3UN8 - chains L and V of the 28 polymer chains in the assembly; structure by X-ray diffraction, 2.70 A resolution.

[Chain L]
Molecule: Proteasome component C5
Organism: Saccharomyces cerevisiae
Notes: EC 3.4.25.1
UniProtKB: P23724 (PSB1_YEAST); residues 1-222 here correspond to UniProt positions 20-241 (UniProt number = residue number + 19)
Sequence (222 residues; row label = number of the first residue in the row):
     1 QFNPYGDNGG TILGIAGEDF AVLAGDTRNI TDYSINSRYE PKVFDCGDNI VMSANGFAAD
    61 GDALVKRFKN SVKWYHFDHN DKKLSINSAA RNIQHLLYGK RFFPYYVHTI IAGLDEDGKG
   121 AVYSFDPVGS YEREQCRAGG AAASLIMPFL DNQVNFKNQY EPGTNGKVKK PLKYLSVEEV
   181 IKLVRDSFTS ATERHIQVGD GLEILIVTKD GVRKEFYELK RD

[Chain V]
Molecule: Proteasome component PUP1
Organism: Saccharomyces cerevisiae
Notes: EC 3.4.25.1
UniProtKB: P25043 (PSB7_YEAST); residues 1-232 here correspond to UniProt positions 30-261 (UniProt number = residue number + 29)
Sequence (232 residues; numbered 1 to 232; the number before each row is that of its first residue):
     1 TTIVGVKFNN GVVIAADTRS TQGPIVADKN CAKLHRISPK IWCAGAGTAA DTEAVTQLIG
    61 SNIELHSLYT SREPRVVSAL QMLKQHLFKY QGHIGAYLIV AGVDPTGSHL FSIHAHGSTD
   121 VGYYLSLGSG SLAAMAVLES HWKQDLTKEE AIKLASDAIQ AGIWNDLGSG SNVDVCVMEI
   181 GKDAEYLRNY LTPNVREEKQ KSYKFPRGTT AVLKESIVNI CDIQEEQVDI TA
Not modelled in the structure: 223-232
Swiss-Prot annotation at these positions:
  - active site: Thr-1 (Nucleophile)

[Interface between chain L and chain V]
Contacting residue pairs - 59 pairs, chain L then chain V:
  Arg-28(L) / Leu-167(V)
  Ile-30(L) / Leu-167(V)  hydrophobic
  Asp-32(L) / Leu-167(V)
  Tyr-33(L) / Asn-165(V)
  Tyr-33(L) / Asp-166(V)
  Tyr-33(L) / Leu-167(V)  hydrogen bond (backbone-backbone)
  Tyr-33(L) / Gly-168(V)
  Ile-35(L) / Trp-164(V)
  Ile-35(L) / Leu-167(V)  hydrophobic
  Arg-38(L) / Trp-164(V)  hydrogen bond (side chain-backbone)
  Arg-38(L) / Asn-165(V)
  Phe-149(L) / Tyr-203(V)
  Asn-152(L) / Phe-205(V)
  Gln-153(L) / Tyr-203(V)
  Gln-153(L) / Phe-205(V)
  Asn-158(L) / Thr-209(V)
  Gln-159(L) / Phe-205(V)
  Gln-159(L) / Thr-209(V)
  Tyr-160(L) / Thr-209(V)  hydrogen bond (backbone-backbone)
  Glu-161(L) / Gly-208(V)
  Pro-162(L) / Arg-207(V)
  Pro-162(L) / Gly-208(V)
  Gly-166(L) / Ala-211(V)
  Glu-179(L) / Lys-201(V)
  Lys-182(L) / Gln-200(V)
  Leu-183(L) / Tyr-203(V)
  Arg-185(L) / Glu-197(V)  salt bridge
  Arg-185(L) / Gln-200(V)  hydrogen bond
  Asp-186(L) / Lys-199(V)
  Asp-186(L) / Gln-200(V)  hydrogen bond (side chain-backbone)
  Asp-186(L) / Lys-201(V)  hydrogen bond (side chain-backbone)
  Asp-186(L) / Tyr-203(V)  hydrogen bond
  Thr-189(L) / Arg-196(V)
  Thr-189(L) / Glu-197(V)
  Ser-190(L) / Arg-196(V)  hydrogen bond
  Glu-193(L) / Val-26(V)
  Glu-193(L) / Lys-29(V)  salt bridge
  Glu-193(L) / Arg-196(V)
  Arg-194(L) / Pro-24(V)
  Arg-194(L) / Ile-25(V)
  Arg-194(L) / Val-26(V)  hydrogen bond (backbone-backbone)
  Arg-194(L) / Ala-27(V)  hydrogen bond (side chain-backbone)
  Arg-194(L) / Lys-29(V)
  His-195(L) / Pro-24(V)
  Ile-196(L) / Arg-19(V)
  Ile-196(L) / Thr-21(V)
  Ile-196(L) / Pro-24(V)  hydrogen bond (backbone-backbone)
  Ile-196(L) / Val-26(V)  hydrophobic
  Ile-196(L) / Leu-167(V)
  Glu-218(L) / Glu-197(V)
  Lys-220(L) / Asn-194(V)  hydrogen bond (side chain-backbone)
  Arg-221(L) / Trp-164(V)
  Asp-222(L) / Arg-19(V)  salt bridge
  Asp-222(L) / Ile-163(V)
  Asp-222(L) / Trp-164(V)
  Asp-222(L) / Ser-169(V)
  Asp-222(L) / Gly-170(V)
  Asp-222(L) / Ser-171(V)  hydrogen bond (side chain-backbone)
  Asp-222(L) / Asn-194(V)
Interface residues without a listed pair, chain L (33 interface residues in all): Ser-34, Gly-163, Asn-165
Interface residues without a listed pair, chain V (33 interface residues in all): Gly-23, Asp-28, Val-195, Pro-206, Val-212

[Summary]
Chain L and chain V each contribute 33 residues to their interface, with 13 hydrogen bonds and 3 salt bridges.
Among the polar pairs are Arg-185(L)/Glu-197(V), Glu-193(L)/Lys-29(V) and Asp-222(L)/Arg-19(V). Curated
annotation (UniProt) lists active-site residue Thr-1(V) on chain V.
Here chain L is Proteasome component C5 and chain V is Proteasome component PUP1, both from Saccharomyces
cerevisiae. Entry 3UN8 (Yeast 20S proteasome in complex with PR-957 (epoxide)) was determined by X-ray
diffraction, deposited together with 3UN4.
